Entry 3EPF (electron microscopy, 9.00 A resolution (very low resolution: no residue pairs are listed; an interface is given only as per-side residue counts)); this record covers chains R and 3 of the 5 polymer chains in the assembly.

[Chain R]
Protein: Poliovirus receptor
From: Homo sapiens
Notes: fragment: Poliovirus receptor CD155 D1D2
UniProtKB: P15151 (PVR_HUMAN); residue numbers follow UniProt; this construct covers 30-242
Sequence (213 residues; each row starts with the number of its first residue):
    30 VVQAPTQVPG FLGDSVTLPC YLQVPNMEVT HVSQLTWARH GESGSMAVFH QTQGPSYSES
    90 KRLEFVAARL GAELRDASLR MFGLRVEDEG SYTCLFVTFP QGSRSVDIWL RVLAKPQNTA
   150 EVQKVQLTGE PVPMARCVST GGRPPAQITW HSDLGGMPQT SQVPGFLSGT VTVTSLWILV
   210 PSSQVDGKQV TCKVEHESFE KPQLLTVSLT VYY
Construct notes: engineered mutation Asp105 (Asn in P15151), Ser120 (Asn in P15151), Gln188 (Asn in P15151), Gln218 (Asn in P15151), Ser237 (Asn in P15151)
Cystine bridges: Cys49-Cys123, Cys166-Cys221
From the paper describing this entry:
  - mutagenesis - Q130G/G131D: abolished binding to PV2 (citing earlier work)
  - mutagenesis - Q130G/G131D: abolished binding to PV1 (citing earlier work)
  - mutagenesis - Q130G/G131D: unchanged binding to PV3 (citing earlier work)

[Chain 3]
Protein: Protein VP3
From: Poliovirus type 2
UniProtKB: P06210 (POLG_POL2L); residues 1-235 here correspond to UniProt positions 341-575 (UniProt number = residue number + 340)
Sequence (235 residues; row label = number of the first residue in the row):
     1 GLPVLNTPGS NQYLTADNYQ SPCAIPEFDV TPPIDIPGEV RNMMELAEID TMIPLNLTNQ
    61 RKNTMDMYRV ELNDAAHSDT PILCLSLSPA SDPRLAHTML GEILNYYTHW AGSLKFTFLF
   121 CGSMMATGKL LVSYAPPGAE APKSRKEAML GTHVIWDIGL QSSCTMVVPW ISNTTYRQTI
   181 NDSFTEGGYI SMFYQTRVVV PLSTPRKMDI LGFVSACNDF SVRLLRDTTH ISQEA

[Interface between chain R and chain 3]
At this resolution (9 A) residue pairs are not listed: 14 residues of chain R and 21 of chain 3 lie at the interface.

[Overview]
Chain R and chain 3 form an interface of 14 and 21 residues respectively. The paper reports that Q130G/G131D
of chain R abolish binding to PV2; Q130G/G131D of chain R abolish binding to PV1.
Chain R is Poliovirus receptor (Homo sapiens) and chain 3 is Protein VP3 (Poliovirus type 2); the structure,
CryoEM structure of poliovirus receptor bound to poliovirus type 2, was determined by electron microscopy
together with 3URO, 3EPC and 3EPD from the same study.
